7P0Z - chains A and B of the 7 polymer chains in the assembly; structure by electron microscopy, 2.43 A resolution.

# Chain A (and B)
Protein: ESX-1 secretion-associated protein EspB
From: Mycobacterium marinum (strain ATCC BAA-535 / M)
Notes: chain B of this document is another copy of the same molecule, construct and numbering; everything in this record applies to it too
UniProt: B2HNQ9 (ESPB_MYCMM); residue numbers follow UniProt; this construct covers 2-286
Amino-acid sequence (288 residues; each row starts with the number of its first residue; numbers below 1 keep their minus sign (Ser-1 is residue -1)):
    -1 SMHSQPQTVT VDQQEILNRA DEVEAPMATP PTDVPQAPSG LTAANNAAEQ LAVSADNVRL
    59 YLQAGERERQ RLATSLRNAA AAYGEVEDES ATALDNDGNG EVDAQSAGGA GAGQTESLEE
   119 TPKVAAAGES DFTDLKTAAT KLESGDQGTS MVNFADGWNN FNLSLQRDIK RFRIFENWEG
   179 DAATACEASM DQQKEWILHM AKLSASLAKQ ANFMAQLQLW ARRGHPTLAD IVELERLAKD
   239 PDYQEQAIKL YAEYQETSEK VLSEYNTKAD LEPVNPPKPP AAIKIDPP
Unresolved in the structure: -1 to 7, 85-127
Construct notes: expression tag (-1 to 1)
What the authors report for this chain:
  - contacts within the chain: Tyr81-Trp176 (hydrogen bond)

# Interface between chain A and chain B
Residue-residue contacts (21; chain A residue first):
  Asn44(A) with Asn157(B)
  Glu47(A) with Leu161(B); Arg165(B)
  Gln48(A) with Gln164(B), hydrogen bond
  Val51(A) with Gln164(B); Arg165(B)
  Asn55(A) with Gln164(B); Ile167(B)
  Tyr59(A) with Lys192(B), hydrogen bond
  Ala62(A) with Ile172(B), hydrophobic
  Arg65(A) with Ile172(B); Phe173(B), hydrogen bond (side chain-backbone); Glu185(B), salt bridge
  Arg69(A) with Trp176(B); Glu177(B), salt bridge
  Glu257(A) with Arg221(B), salt bridge
  Ser261(A) with Gln214(B)
  Pro271(A) with Gln164(B); Lys200(B)
  Asn273(A) with Leu196(B)
  Lys276(A) with Asp189(B)
Interface residues without a listed pair, chain A (17 interface residues in all): Asp268, Glu270, Pro274
Interface residues without a listed pair, chain B (20 interface residues in all): Asn160, Glu193, Lys207, Leu217

# In short
17 residues of chain A face 20 of chain B across their interface, with 3 hydrogen bonds and 3 salt bridges.
Among the polar pairs are Arg65(A)-Glu185(B), Arg69(A)-Glu177(B) and Glu257(A)-Arg221(B). From the paper:
contacts within the chain involving Tyr81(A) and Trp176(A).
Chain A and chain B are both ESX-1 secretion-associated protein EspB (Mycobacterium marinum (strain ATCC
BAA-535 / M)); the structure, 2.43 A Mycobacterium marinum EspB, was determined by electron microscopy
together with 7P13 from the same study.
